Entry 7WF3 (electron microscopy, 3.40 A resolution); this record covers chains J and N of the 12 polymer chains in the assembly.

== Chain J (and N) ==
Name: Potassium voltage-gated channel subfamily A member 3
From: Homo sapiens
Notes: fragment: T1 domain; chain N of this document is another copy of the same molecule, construct and numbering; everything in this record applies to it too
UniProtKB: P22001 (KCNA3_HUMAN); residue numbers follow UniProt; this construct covers 99-204
Chain sequence (106 residues; each row starts with the number of its first residue):
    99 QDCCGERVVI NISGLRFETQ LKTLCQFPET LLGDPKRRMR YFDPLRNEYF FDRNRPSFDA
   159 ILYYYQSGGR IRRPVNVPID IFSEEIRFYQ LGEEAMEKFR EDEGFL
Disulfides: Cys101-Cys123

== How chain J and chain N interact ==
Contacting residue pairs - 23 pairs, chain J then chain N:
  Asn109(J) - Glu116(N)
  Ser111(J) - Phe115(N)
  Ser111(J) - Glu116(N)  hydrogen bond (backbone-backbone)
  Ser111(J) - Gln164(N)  hydrogen bond
  Gly112(J) - Arg114(N)
  Gly112(J) - Glu116(N)
  Arg114(J) - Glu116(N)  salt bridge
  Asp141(J) - Arg105(N)  salt bridge
  Arg144(J) - Arg105(N)
  Phe148(J) - Arg105(N)
  Asp150(J) - Thr117(N)  hydrogen bond
  Asp150(J) - Gln118(N)  hydrogen bond (side chain-backbone)
  Asp150(J) - Thr121(N)
  Asp150(J) - Gln164(N)  hydrogen bond
  Arg151(J) - Gln164(N)
  Asn152(J) - Tyr161(N)
  Arg153(J) - Arg114(N)  hydrogen bond (side chain-backbone)
  Arg153(J) - Phe115(N)
  Arg153(J) - Asp157(N)  salt bridge
  Asn174(J) - Arg170(N)  hydrogen bond (backbone-side chain)
  Pro176(J) - Arg170(N)
  Asp178(J) - Arg168(N)  salt bridge
  Ile179(J) - Tyr161(N)
Interface residues without a listed pair, chain J (17 interface residues in all): Glu146, Glu182
Interface residues without a listed pair, chain N (13 interface residues in all): Leu113

== Summary ==
17 residues of chain J and 13 residues of chain N are in contact, with 7 hydrogen bonds and 4 salt bridges.
Among the polar pairs are Arg114(J)-Glu116(N), Asp141(J)-Arg105(N) and Arg153(J)-Asp157(N).
Chain J and chain N are both Potassium voltage-gated channel subfamily A member 3 (Homo sapiens); the
structure, Composite map of human Kv1.3 channel in apo state with beta subunits, was determined by electron
microscopy together with 7WF4 from the same study.
